5TJE - chains H and I of the 5 polymer chains in the assembly; structure by X-ray diffraction, 3.20 A resolution.

Chain H:
Molecule: BETA CHAIN OF MURINE T CELL RECEPTOR p14
From: Mus musculus
Amino-acid sequence (238 residues; each row starts with the number of its first residue):
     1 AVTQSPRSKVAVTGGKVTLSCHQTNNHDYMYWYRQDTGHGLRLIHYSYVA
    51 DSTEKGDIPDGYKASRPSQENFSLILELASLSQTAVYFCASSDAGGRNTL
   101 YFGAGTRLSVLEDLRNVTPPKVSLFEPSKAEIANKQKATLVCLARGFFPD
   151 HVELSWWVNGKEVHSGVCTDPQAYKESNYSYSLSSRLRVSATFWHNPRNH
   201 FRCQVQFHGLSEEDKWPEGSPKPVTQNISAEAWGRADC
Not modelled in the structure: 216-219, 237-238
Disulfide bonds: Cys-21/Cys-89, Cys-142/Cys-203

Chain I:
Molecule: Peptide gp33-41 from LCMV
Notes: engineered mutation(s): C41M
Amino-acid sequence (9 residues; row label = number of the first residue in the row):
     1 KAVYNFATM

How chain H and chain I interact:
Residue-residue contacts (11):
  Asp-93(H) with Ala-7(I); Thr-8(I), hydrogen bond
  Ala-94(H) with Phe-6(I); Thr-8(I)
  Gly-95(H) with Asn-5(I); Phe-6(I)
  Gly-96(H) with Asn-5(I), hydrogen bond (backbone-backbone); Phe-6(I)
  Arg-97(H) with Tyr-4(I), hydrogen bond; Phe-6(I)
  Asn-98(H) with Phe-6(I), hydrogen bond (side chain-backbone)

Summary:
The interface between chain H and chain I involves 6 residues on one side and 5 on the other; the contacts
include 4 hydrogen bonds. Polar contacts include Asp-93(H)/Thr-8(I), Arg-97(H)/Tyr-4(I) and
Asn-98(H)/Phe-6(I).
Here chain H is BETA CHAIN OF MURINE T CELL RECEPTOR p14 (Mus musculus) and chain I is Peptide gp33-41 from
LCMV. Entry 5TJE (Murine class I major histocompatibility complex H-2Db in complex with LCMV-derived gp33 and
T cell receptor ...) was determined by X-ray diffraction.
